6XLJ - chains C and R of the 11 polymer chains in the assembly; structure by electron microscopy, 2.70 A resolution.

[Chain C]
Protein: DNA-directed RNA polymerase subunit beta
Source organism: Escherichia coli O157:H7
Notes: EC 2.7.7.6
UniProt: B7MIX3 (RPOB_ECO45); numbering as in UniProt (aligned over 1-1342)
Chain sequence (1342 residues; numbered 1 to 1342; the number before each row is that of its first residue):
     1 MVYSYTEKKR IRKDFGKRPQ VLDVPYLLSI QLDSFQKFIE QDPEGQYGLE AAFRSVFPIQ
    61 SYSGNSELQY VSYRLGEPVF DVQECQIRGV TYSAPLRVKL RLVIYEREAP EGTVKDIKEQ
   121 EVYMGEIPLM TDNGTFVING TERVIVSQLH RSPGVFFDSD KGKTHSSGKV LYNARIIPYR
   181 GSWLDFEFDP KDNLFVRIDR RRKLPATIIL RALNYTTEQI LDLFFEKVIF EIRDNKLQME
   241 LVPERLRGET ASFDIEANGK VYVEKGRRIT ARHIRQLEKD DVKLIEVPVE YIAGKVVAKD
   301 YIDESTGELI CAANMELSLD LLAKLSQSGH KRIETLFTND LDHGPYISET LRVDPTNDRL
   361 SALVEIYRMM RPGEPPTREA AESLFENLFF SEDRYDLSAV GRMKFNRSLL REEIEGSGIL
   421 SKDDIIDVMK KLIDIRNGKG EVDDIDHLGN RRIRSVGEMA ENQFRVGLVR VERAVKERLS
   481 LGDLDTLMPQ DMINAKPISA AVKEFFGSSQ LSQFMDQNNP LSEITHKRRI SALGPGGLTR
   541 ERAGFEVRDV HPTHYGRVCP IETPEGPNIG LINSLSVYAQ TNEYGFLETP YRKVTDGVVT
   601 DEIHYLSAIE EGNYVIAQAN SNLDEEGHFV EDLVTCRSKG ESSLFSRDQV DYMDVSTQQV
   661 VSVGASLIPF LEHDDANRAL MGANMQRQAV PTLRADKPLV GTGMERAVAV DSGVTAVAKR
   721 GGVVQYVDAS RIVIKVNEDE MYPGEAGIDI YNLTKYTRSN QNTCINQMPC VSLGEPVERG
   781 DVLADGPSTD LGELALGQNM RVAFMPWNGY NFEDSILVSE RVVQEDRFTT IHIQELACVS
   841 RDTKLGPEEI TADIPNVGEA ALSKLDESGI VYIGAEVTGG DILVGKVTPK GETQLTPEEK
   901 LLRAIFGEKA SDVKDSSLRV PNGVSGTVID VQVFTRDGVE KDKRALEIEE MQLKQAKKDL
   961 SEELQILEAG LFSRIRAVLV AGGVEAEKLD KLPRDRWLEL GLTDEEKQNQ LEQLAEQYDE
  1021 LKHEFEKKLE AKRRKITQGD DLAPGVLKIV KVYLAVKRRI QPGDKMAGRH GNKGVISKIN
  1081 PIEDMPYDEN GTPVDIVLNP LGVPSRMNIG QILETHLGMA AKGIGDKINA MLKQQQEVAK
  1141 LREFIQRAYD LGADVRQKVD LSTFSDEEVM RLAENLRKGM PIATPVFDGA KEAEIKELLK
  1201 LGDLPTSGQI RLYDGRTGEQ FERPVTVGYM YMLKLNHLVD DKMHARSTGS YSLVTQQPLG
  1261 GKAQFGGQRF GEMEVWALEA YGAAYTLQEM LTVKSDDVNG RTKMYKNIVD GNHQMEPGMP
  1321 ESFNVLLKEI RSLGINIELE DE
Unresolved in the structure: 1-2, 1342
Swiss-Prot annotation at these positions:
  - modified residue (N6-acetyllysine): Lys1022, Lys1200
Ligand contacts:
  - tetraphenylantimonium ion (118): Arg540, Glu541, Arg542, Ala543, Gly544, Pro567
  - chapso (1N7), molecule 1: Gln46, Tyr47, Tyr179, Asp396, Ser398, Ala399, Val400, Arg452, Glu458, Glu461, Asn462, Arg465, Glu583, Tyr584
  - chapso (1N7), molecule 2: Gln725, Tyr726, Arg731, Glu962, Gln965, Ile966, Ala969

[Chain R]
Molecule: 4-nt RNA strand
Source organism: Escherichia coli O157:H7
Sequence (4 nucleotides; numbered 1 to 4; the number before each row is that of its first residue):
     1 XCAG
Modified / non-standard residues: GTP (guanosine-5'-triphosphate) at position 1
Metal / ion sites: Mg2+: G4 (shared with 3 residues of chain D)

[Interface between chain C and chain R]
Pairs across the interface (14):
  Gln510(C) - GTP_1(R)
  Gln513(C) - GTP_1(R)
  Leu533(C) - GTP_1(R)
  Arg540(C) - GTP_1(R)
  Pro564(C) - C2(R)  phosphate contact
  Asn568(C) - GTP_1(R)
  Asn568(C) - C2(R)  phosphate contact
  Gln688(C) - C2(R)  hydrogen bond to the phosphate
  Gln688(C) - A3(R)  hydrogen bond to the phosphate
  Lys1065(C) - A3(R)  hydrogen bond to the phosphate
  Lys1065(C) - G4(R)  salt bridge to the phosphate
  Lys1073(C) - G4(R)  phosphate contact
  His1237(C) - C2(R)  sugar contact
  His1237(C) - A3(R)  sugar contact
Also at the interface, not in a pair above, chain C (14 interface residues in all): Asp516, Arg529, Glu565, Arg687

[Summary]
Chain C and chain R form an interface of 14 and 4 residues respectively; the contacts include 3 hydrogen bonds
and 1 salt bridge. Polar pairs include Gln688(C)-C2(R), Gln688(C)-A3(R) and Lys1065(C)-A3(R). Bound to chain
C: chapso and tetraphenylantimonium ion.
Chain C is DNA-directed RNA polymerase subunit beta and chain R is a 4-nt RNA strand, both from Escherichia
coli O157:H7; the structure, Cryo-EM structure of EcmrR-RNAP-promoter initial transcribing complex with 4-nt
RNA transcript (EcmrR-RPitc-4nt), was determined by electron microscopy together with 6XL5, 6XL6, 6XL9, 6XLA,
6XLK, 6XLL, 6XLM and 6XLN from the same study.
